8AT3 - chains C and D of the 8 polymer chains in the assembly; structure by electron microscopy, 33.00 A resolution (very low resolution: no residue pairs are listed; an interface is given only as per-side residue counts).

[Chain C]
Name: HAUS augmin like complex subunit 4 L homeolog
From: Xenopus laevis
UniProt: Q4V7I1 (Q4V7I1_XENLA); numbering as in UniProt (aligned over 1-353)
Chain sequence (353 residues; each row starts with the number of its first residue):
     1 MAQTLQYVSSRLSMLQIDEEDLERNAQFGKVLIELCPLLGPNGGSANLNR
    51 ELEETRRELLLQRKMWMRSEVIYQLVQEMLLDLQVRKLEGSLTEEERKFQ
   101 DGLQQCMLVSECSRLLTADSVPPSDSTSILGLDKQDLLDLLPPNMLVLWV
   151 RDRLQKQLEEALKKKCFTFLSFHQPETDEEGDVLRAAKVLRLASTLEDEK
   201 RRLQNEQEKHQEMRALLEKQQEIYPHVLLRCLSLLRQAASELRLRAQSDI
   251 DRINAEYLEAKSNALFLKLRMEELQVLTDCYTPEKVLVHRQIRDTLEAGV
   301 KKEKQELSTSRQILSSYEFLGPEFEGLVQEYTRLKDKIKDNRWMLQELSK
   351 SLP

[Chain D]
Name: HAUS augmin-like complex subunit 5
From: Xenopus laevis
UniProt: A0A1L8FPI2 (A0A1L8FPI2_XENLA); residue numbers follow UniProt; this construct covers 1-666
Chain sequence (666 residues; each row starts with the number of its first residue):
     1 MERRSLAQELKKWAVEEMGLPAQKAPSEEMLQRLFIGQCGDIWKFIIRHI
    51 HSHRTVRKIEGNLLWYQQLQHTEAQRTAEEEQQQRRKQLCKEILELRAEL
   101 HHLQEQIQTAEREIVGQDLNCERAQDLCRRSLLLRAFNKKREEECEALCQ
   151 SNKKIQYRCEQLQEIRRASQREVMFSAVDPDLSSSTFLEPEVLRDVREVC
   201 KLRFKFLRSLHDDSISSSVHPGKEDLRSLSHQQWMSMAEKVWNTHTPNHI
   251 LAALERLTLNSTQELKKLQFSQAADLSKGPSCQLKEFSEPITQSRSCNES
   301 THLDPQETLPSFHSLIQEGWANSVKVSSELRRVQSQAQALSEHLAERIQE
   351 IHKKLSDGSEVSVLTRAAFDAELRCVILRGCRDALMQECRMLQEEAAGKK
   401 QEMKLLQQQQQNIQEACLLLDKKQKHIQILIKGNSSSKSQIRRSSVEAQK
   451 YVQDKLLPWPQEIIQESQRLQDSIQKEVKHFSAICLPALLKVSTDGFNLL
   501 PSRELSINRMSNTHAPYYGIFKGIYESVRLPLYKAPESVLSHVADMKKQL
   551 FFLRSQLSSRSEAISKTQRALQKNTNPDTDALLKSLSDHYSLELDEMVPK
   601 MQRLIQQCEKHQEYGKEVQATVMDWWEQPVQLCLPSEERGGLTLRQWRER
   651 WTVAVTALQRATGSRS

[Chain C / chain D interface]
At this resolution (33 A) residue pairs are not listed: 61 residues of chain C and 64 of chain D lie at the interface.

[Summary]
The interface between chain C and chain D involves 61 residues on one side and 64 on the other.
Here chain C is HAUS augmin like complex subunit 4 L homeolog and chain D is HAUS augmin-like complex subunit
5, both from Xenopus laevis. Entry 8AT3 (Structure of the augmin holocomplex in open conformation) was
determined by electron microscopy together with 8AT2 and 8AT4 from the same study.
